Entry 7PIS (electron microscopy, 15.00 A resolution (very low resolution: no residue pairs are listed; an interface is given only as per-side residue counts)); this record covers chains m and 3 of the 56 polymer chains in the assembly.

[Chain m]
Name: 50S ribosomal protein L17
From: Mycoplasma pneumoniae M129
Reference sequence: Q59547 (RL17_MYCPN); residues 1-124 here = UniProt positions 1-124
Amino-acid sequence (124 residues; row label = number of the first residue in the row):
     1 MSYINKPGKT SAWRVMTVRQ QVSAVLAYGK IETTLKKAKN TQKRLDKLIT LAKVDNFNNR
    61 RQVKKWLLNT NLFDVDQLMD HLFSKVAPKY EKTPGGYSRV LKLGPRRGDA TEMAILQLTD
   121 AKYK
Disordered / not traced: 1, 121-124

[Chain 3]
Molecule: 23S ribosomal RNA
From: Mycoplasma pneumoniae M129
Sequence (2907 nucleotides; numbered 1 to 2907; the number before each row is that of its first residue):
     1 UACAAUAAGU UACUAAGGGC UUAUGGUGGA UGCCUUGGCA CUAAUAGGCG AUGAAGGACG
    61 UGUUAACCUG CGAUAAGCUU CGGGUAGGUG GUAAGAACCU CAGAUCCGGA GAUUUCCGAA
   121 UGGAGCAAUC CGGUAGUUGG AAACAGCUAU CAUUAAUUGA UGAAUAAAUA GUCAAUUAAA
   181 GCAAUACGUG GUGAAGUGAA ACAUCUCAGU AGCCACAGGA AAAGAAAACG AAUGUGAUUC
   241 CGUGUGUAGU GGCGAGCGAA AGCGGAACAG GCCAAACUUA UCAUUAGAUA GGGGUUGUAG
   301 GGCUUGCAAU GUGGACUUGA AAACGAUAGA AGAAGCUGUU GGAAAGCAGC GCGCAAAAGG
   361 GUGAUAGCCC CGUAUUUGAA AUUGUUUUCA UACCUAGCGA GAUCCCUGAG UAGCUCGGAA
   421 AACGUUAUUU UGAGUGAAUC UGCCCAGACC AUUGGGUAAG CCUAAAUACU AAUUAGUGAC
   481 CGAUAGCGAA ACAGUACCGU GAGGGAAAGG UGAAAAGAAC CCAGAGAUGG GAGUGAAAUA
   541 GAUUCUGAAA CCAUAUGCCU ACAACGUGUC AGAGCACAUU AAUGUGUGAU GGCGUGCGUU
   601 UUGAAGUAUG AGCCGGCGAG UUAUGAUAGC AAGCGUUAGU UAACCAGGAG AUGGGGAGCU
   661 GUAGCGAAAG CGAGUUUUAA AAGAGCGUUU GUUUGUUAUU AUAGACCCGA AACGGGUUGA
   721 GCUAGUCAUG AGCAGGUUGA AGGUUGAGUA ACAUCAACUG GAGGACCGAA CCGACUCUCG
   781 UUGAAACGAU AGCGGAUGAC UUGUGAUUAG GGGUGAAAUU CCAAUCGAAA UCCGUGAUAG
   841 CUGGUUCUCG UCGAAAUAGC UUUAAGGCUA GCGUGAGAUC ACAAAUAAGU GGAGGUAAAG
   901 CUACUGAAUG UAUGAUGGCG CCACCUAGGC GUACUGAAUA CAAUUAAACU CUGAAUGCCA
   961 UUUAUUUUAU UCUCGCAGUC AGACAGUGGG GGAUAAGCUU CAUUGUCAAG AGGGGAAGAG
  1021 CCCAGAUCAU UAAAUAAGGU CCCCAAAAUA UACUAAGUGG AAAAGGAUGU GAAAGUGCUA
  1081 AAACAGCAAG GAUGUUGGCU UAGAAGCAGC CAUCGUUUAA AGAGUGCGUA ACAGCUCACU
  1141 UGUCGAGUGU UUUUGCGCCG AAGAUGUAAC GGGGCUAAGU AUAUUACCGA AUUUAUGGAU
  1201 AAGAUUUAUA UCUUGUGGUA GACGAGCGUU GUAUUGGAGU UGAAGUCAAA GCGUGAGCAU
  1261 UGGUGGAUCC AAUACAAGUG AGAAUGCCGG CAUGAGUAAC GCUUGGGAGU GAGAAUCUCC
  1321 CAAACCGAUU GACUAAGGUU UCCUGGACCA GGGUCGUCCU UCCAGGGUUA GUCUGGACCU
  1381 AAGCUGAGGC UGAAAAGCGU AGGCGAUGGA CAACAGGUUA AUAUUCCUGU ACUUACAGUU
  1441 AGACUGAUGG AGUGACAAAG AAGGUUUUCC ACCCCCAUAA UUGGAUUUGG GGAUAAAUCA
  1501 UAAGGUGGUA CAAUAGGCAA AUCCGUUGUG CAUAACAUUG AGUGAUGAUG UCGAGUGAAU
  1561 GAGUGAUCAA GUAGCGAAGG UGGUAUUAAU CAUGCUUUCA AGAAAAGCUU CUAGGGUUAA
  1621 UCUAGCUGUA ACCAGUACCG AGAACGAACA CACGUAGUCA AGGAGAGGAU CCUAAGGUUA
  1681 GCGAGUGAAC UAUAGCCAAG GAACUCUGCA AAUUAACCCC GUAAGUUAGC GAGAAGGGGU
  1741 GCUUAUGUAA AAGUAAGCCG CAGUGAAGAA CGAGGGGGGA CUGUUUAACU AAAACACAAC
  1801 UCUAUGCCAA ACCGUAAGGU GAUGUAUAUG GGGUGACACC UGCCCAGUGC UGGAAGGUUA
  1861 AAGAAGGAGG UUAGCGCAAG CGAAGCUUUU AACUGAAGCC CCAGUGAACG GCGGCCGUAA
  1921 CUAUAACGGU CCUAAGGUAG CGAAAUUCCU AGUCGGGUAA AUUCCGUCCC GCUUGAAUGG
  1981 UGUAACCAUC UCUUGACUGU CUCGGCUAUA GACUCGGUGA AAUCCAGGUA CGGGUGAAGA
  2041 CACCCGUUAG GCGCAACGGG ACGGAAAGAC CCCGUGAAGC UUUACUGUAG CUUAAUAUUG
  2101 AUCAGGACAU UAUCAUGUAG AGAAUAGGUA GGAGCAAUCG AUGCAAGUUC GCUAGGACUU
  2161 GUUGAUGCGA AAGGUGGAAU ACUACCCUUG GUUGUGUGCU GUUCUAAUUG GUAACUGUUA
  2221 UCCAGUUUCA AGACAGUGUU AGGUGGGCAG UUUGACUGGG GCGGUCGCCU CCUAAAAGGU
  2281 AACGGAGGCG UACAAAGGUA CCUUCAGUAC GGUUGGAAAU CGUAUGUAGA GUGUAAUGGU
  2341 GUAAGGGUGC UUGACUGUGA GACAUACAGG UCGAACAGGU GAGAAAUCAG GUCAUAGUGA
  2401 UCCGGUGGUC CAGUAUGGAA UGGCCAUCGC UCAACGGAUA AAAGCUACUC CGGGGAUAAC
  2461 AGGCUGAUAC UGCCCAAGAG UUCAUAUCGA CGGCAGUGUU UGGCACCUCG AUGUCGACUC
  2521 AUCUCAUCCU CGAGCUGAAG CAGGUUCGAA GGGUUCGGCU GUUCGCCGAU UAAAGAGAUA
  2581 CGUGAGUUGG GUUCAAACCG UCGUGAGACA GGUUGGUCCC UAUCUAUUGU GCCCGUAGGA
  2641 AGAUUGAAGA GUGUUGCUUC UAGUACGAGA GGACCGAAGC GAGGACACCU CUUAUGCUCC
  2701 AGUUGUAGCG CCAGCUGCAC CGCUGGGUAG UAACGUGUCU AUUAGAUAAA CGCUGAAAGC
  2761 AUCUAAGUGU GAAACUAUCU CAAAGAUUAA UCUUCCCAUU UCGCAAGAAA GUAAGAGCCG
  2821 UCAAAGACGA UGACGUUGAU AGGUUACAGG UGUAAGCAUA GUGAUAUGUU GAGCUGAGUA
  2881 AUACUAAUUG CUCGAGGACU UAUUGGA
Disordered / not traced: 1-7, 923-927, 1560-1569, 2901-2907

[How chain m and chain 3 interact]
At this resolution (15 A) residue pairs are not listed: 65 residues of chain m and 67 of chain 3 lie at the interface.

[Summary]
65 residues of chain m face 67 of chain 3 across their interface.
Here chain m is 50S ribosomal protein L17 and chain 3 is 23S ribosomal RNA, both from Mycoplasma pneumoniae
M129. Entry 7PIS (70S ribosome with EF-G, A*- and P/E-site tRNAs in pseudouridimycin-treated Mycoplasma
pneumoniae cells) was determined by electron microscopy, deposited together with 7OOC, 7OOD, 7P6Z, 7PAH, 7PAI,
7PAJ and 23 further entries.
